Entry 3BJ3 (X-ray diffraction, 2.10 A resolution); this record covers chains B and D of the 4 polymer chains in the assembly.

== Chain B (and D) ==
Protein: hemoglobin beta
From: Perca flavescens
Notes: chain D of this document is another copy of the same molecule, construct and numbering; everything in this record applies to it too
Sequence (146 residues; numbered 1 to 146; the number before each row is that of its first residue):
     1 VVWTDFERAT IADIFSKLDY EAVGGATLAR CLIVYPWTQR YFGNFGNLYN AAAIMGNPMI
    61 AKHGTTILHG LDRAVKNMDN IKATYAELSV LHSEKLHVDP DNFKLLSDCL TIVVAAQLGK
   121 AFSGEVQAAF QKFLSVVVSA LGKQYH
Ion coordination: heme Fe near H92 (its only coordinating residue here)
Residues lining bound ligands: heme (HEM): T38, Y41, F42, F45, H63, T66, I67, G70, L71, R73, Y85, L88, L91, H92, L96, V98, N102, F103, L106, V137, L141

== How chain B and chain D interact ==
Residue-residue contacts - 16 pairs, chain B then chain D:
  V1(B) with Y145(D)
  K82(B) with H146(D)
  S135(B) with Y145(D)
  V136(B) with Y145(D), hydrophobic; H146(D)
  S139(B) with Y145(D); H146(D), hydrogen bond
  A140(B) with H146(D)
  Y145(B) with V1(D), hydrogen bond (backbone-backbone); S135(D); V136(D), hydrophobic; S139(D)
  H146(B) with K82(D); V136(D); S139(D), hydrogen bond; A140(D), hydrogen bond (side chain-backbone)

== Summary ==
The chain B/chain D interface involves 8 residues from each chain; the contacts include 4 hydrogen bonds.
Polar contacts include S139(B)-H146(D), H146(B)-A140(D) and Y145(B)-V1(D). Bound to chain B: heme.
Both chains are hemoglobin beta (Perca flavescens). Entry 3BJ3 (met-Perch hemoglobin at pH 8.0) was determined
by X-ray diffraction together with 2QSP, 2QSS, 2R1H, 3BJ1 and 3BJ2 from the same study.
